Entry 2J31 (X-ray diffraction, 1.50 A resolution); this record covers chains A and B.

== Chain A ==
Protein: Caspase-3
From: Homo sapiens
Notes: EC 3.4.22.56
UniProt: P42574 (CASP3_HUMAN); residue numbers follow UniProt; this construct covers 29-277
Amino-acid sequence (250 residues; each row starts with the number of its first residue):
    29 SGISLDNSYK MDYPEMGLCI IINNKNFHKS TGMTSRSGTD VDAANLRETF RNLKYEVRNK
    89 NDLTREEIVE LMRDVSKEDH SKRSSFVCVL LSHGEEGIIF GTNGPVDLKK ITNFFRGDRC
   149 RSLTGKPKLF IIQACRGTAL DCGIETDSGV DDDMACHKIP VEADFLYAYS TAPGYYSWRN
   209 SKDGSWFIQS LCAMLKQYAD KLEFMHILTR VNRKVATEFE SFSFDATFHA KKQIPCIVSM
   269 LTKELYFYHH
Not modelled in the structure: 175-184
Differences from the reference sequence: engineered mutation A167 (Glu in P42574); expression tag (278)
UniProt features mapped onto this chain:
  - active site: H121, C163
  - modified residue: C163 (S-nitrosocysteine), R207 (Microbial infection: ADP-riboxanated arginine)
  - mutagenesis: D175 (D175A: In P3-D3A mutant; abolished cleavage and activation, leading to prevent thiol protease activity; when associated with A-9 and A-28), R207 (R207A: Abolished ADP-riboxanation by C.violaceum CopC)
Reported in the primary citation:
  - catalytic residues: C163 (citing earlier work)
  - mutagenesis - E173A, Y203F: unchanged catalytic activity
  - mutagenesis - D169A: abolished catalytic activity
  - mutagenesis - D169A: decreased stability

== Chain B ==
Protein: Ace-asp-glu-val-asp-chloromethylketone inhibitor
Amino-acid sequence (6 residues; numbered 1 to 6; the number before each row is that of its first residue):
     1 XDEVDX
Modified / non-standard residues: ACE (acetyl group) at position 1; 0QE (chloromethane) at position 6

== Chain A / chain B interface ==
Contacting residue pairs (27):
  R64(A) with D5(B), salt bridge
  S120(A) with D5(B)
  H121(A) with D5(B); 0QE_6(B)
  G122(A) with D5(B), hydrogen bond (backbone-backbone)
  Q161(A) with D5(B), hydrogen bond
  C163(A) with D5(B), hydrogen bond (side chain-backbone); 0QE_6(B)
  Y204(A) with V4(B), hydrophobic
  S205(A) with E3(B); V4(B); D5(B), hydrogen bond (backbone-backbone)
  W206(A) with D2(B); E3(B); V4(B), hydrophobic
  R207(A) with ACE_1(B); D2(B); E3(B), salt bridge; V4(B), hydrogen bond (side chain-backbone); D5(B), salt bridge
  N208(A) with ACE_1(B); D2(B), hydrogen bond
  S209(A) with ACE_1(B), hydrogen bond (backbone-backbone)
  W214(A) with D2(B)
  E248(A) with D2(B)
  S249(A) with D2(B)
  F250(A) with D2(B), hydrogen bond (backbone-side chain)
Other interface residues (no listed pair), chain A (20 interface residues in all): S63, S65, A162, F256

== Overview ==
Chain A and chain B form an interface of 20 and 6 residues respectively, with 8 hydrogen bonds and 3 salt
bridges. Among the polar pairs are R64(A)-D5(B), R207(A)-E3(B) and R207(A)-D5(B). The paper reports the
catalytic residue C163(A); D169A of chain A abolishes catalytic activity; 3 substitutions were tested in all.
Chain A is Caspase-3 (Homo sapiens) and chain B is Ace-asp-glu-val-asp-chloromethylketone inhibitor; the
structure, The Role of Loop Bundle Hydrogen Bonds in the Maturation and Activity of(Pro)caspase-3, was
determined by X-ray diffraction together with 2J30, 2J32 and 2J33 from the same study.
